8YPE - chains B and A; structure by X-ray diffraction, 1.95 A resolution.

[Chain B]
Name: Cyclic AMP-dependent transcription factor ATF-2
Source organism: Homo sapiens
UniProt: P15336 (ATF2_HUMAN); residues 46-80 here = UniProt positions 46-80
Amino-acid sequence (35 residues; row label = number of the first residue in the row):
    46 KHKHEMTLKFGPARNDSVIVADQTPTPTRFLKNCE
Unresolved in the structure: 46-49, 57-80
Swiss-Prot annotation at these positions:
  - modified residue: Thr52 (Phosphothreonine), Ser62 (Phosphoserine), Thr69 (Phosphothreonine), Thr71 (Phosphothreonine), Thr73 (Phosphothreonine)
  - mutagenesis: Thr69 (T69A: Weak histone acetyltransferase activity), Thr71 (T71A: Impairs phosphorylation by PLK3. Weak histone acetyltransferase activity)

[Chain A]
Name: Mitogen-activated protein kinase 14
Source organism: Mus musculus
Notes: EC 2.7.11.24
UniProt: P47811 (MK14_MOUSE); residues 1-360 here = UniProt positions 1-360
Amino-acid sequence (362 residues; numbered -1 to 360; the number before each row is that of its first residue; numbers below 1 keep their minus sign (Val-1 is residue -1)):
    -1 VHMSQERPTFYRQELNKTIWEVPERYQNLSPVGSGAYGSVCAAFDTKTGH
    49 RVAVKKLSRPFQSIIHAKRTYRELRLLKHMKHENVIGLLDVFTPARSLEE
    99 FNDVYLVTHLMGADLNNIVKCQKLTDDHVQFLIYQILRGLKYIHSADIIH
   149 RDLKPSNLAVNEDCELKILDFGLARHTDDEMTGYVATRWYRAPEIMLNWM
   199 HYNQTVDIWSVGCIMAELLTGRTLFPGTDHIDQLKLILRLVGTPGAELLK
   249 KISSESARNYIQSLAQMPKMNFANVFIGANPLAVDLLEKMLVLDSDKRIT
   299 AAQALAHAYFAQYHDPDDEPVADPYDQSFESRDLLIDEWKSLTYDEVISF
   349 VPPPLDQEEMES
Unresolved in the structure: 173-183, 354-360
Sequence notes: expression tag (-1 to 0)

[How chain B and chain A interact]
Pairs across the interface - 19 pairs, chain B then chain A:
  Glu50(B) with His126(A); Phe129(A); Asp161(A); Cys162(A); Tyr311(A), hydrogen bond
  Thr52(B) with His126(A); Glu160(A)
  Leu53(B) with Ile116(A), hydrophobic; Gln120(A); Leu122(A), hydrophobic; His126(A); Val158(A), hydrophobic; Asn159(A); Glu160(A), hydrogen bond (backbone-backbone); Cys162(A), hydrophobic
  Lys54(B) with Cys119(A); Gln120(A), hydrogen bond (backbone-side chain)
  Phe55(B) with Cys119(A)
  Gly56(B) with Cys119(A)
Interface residues without a listed pair, chain B (7 interface residues in all): Met51
Interface residues without a listed pair, chain A (14 interface residues in all): Ala111, Asp125

[In short]
Chain B and chain A form an interface of 7 and 14 residues respectively; the contacts include 3 hydrogen
bonds. Among the polar pairs are Glu50(B)-Tyr311(A), Lys54(B)-Gln120(A) and Leu53(B)-Glu160(A). Curated
annotation (UniProt) lists 2 mutagenesis sites on chain B.
Chain B is Cyclic AMP-dependent transcription factor ATF-2 (Homo sapiens) and chain A is Mitogen-activated
protein kinase 14 (Mus musculus); the structure, The crystal structure of inactive p38 complexed with a ATF2
from 46 to 80, was determined by X-ray diffraction.
